PDB entry 6UPR | X-ray diffraction, 2.30 A resolution | chains A and B

Chain A:
Molecule: Septin-2
From: Homo sapiens
UniProtKB: Q15019 (SEPT2_HUMAN), isoform Q15019-2; residues 36-308 here correspond to UniProt positions 71-343 (UniProt number = residue number + 35)
Sequence (274 residues; numbered 35 to 308; the number before each row is that of its first residue):
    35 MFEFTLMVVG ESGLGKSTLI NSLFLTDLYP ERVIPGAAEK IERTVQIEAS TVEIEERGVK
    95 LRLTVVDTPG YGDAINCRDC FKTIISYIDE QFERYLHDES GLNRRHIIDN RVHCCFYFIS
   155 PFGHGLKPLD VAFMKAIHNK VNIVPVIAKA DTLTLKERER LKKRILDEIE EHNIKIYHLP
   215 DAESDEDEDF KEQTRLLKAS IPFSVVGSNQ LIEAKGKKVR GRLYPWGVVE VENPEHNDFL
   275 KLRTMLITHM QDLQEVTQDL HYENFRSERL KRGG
Disordered / not traced: 35, 90-93, 307-308
Sequence notes: initiating methionine (35)
Cystine bridges: Cys111-Cys114
Residues lining bound ligands:
  - GDP (guanosine-5'-diphosphate): Glu45, Ser46, Gly47, Leu48, Gly49, Lys50, Ser51, Thr52, Arg66, Lys183, Asp185, Val239, Val240, Gly241, Arg256, Tyr258
  - GTP (guanosine-5'-triphosphate): His158, Thr186, Glu191
Reported in the primary citation:
  - binding site for GDP: Arg66

Chain B:
Molecule: Septin-8
From: Homo sapiens
UniProtKB: Q92599 (SEPT8_HUMAN); residues 36-311 here = UniProt positions 36-311
Sequence (292 residues; row label = number of the first residue in the row):
    20 MGSSHHHHHH SQDPNSSKSV TQGFSFNILC VGETGIGKST LMNTLFNTTF ETEEASHHEA
    80 CVRLRPQTYD LQESNVQLKL TIVDAVGFGD QINKDESYRP IVDYIDAQFE NYLQEELKIR
   140 RSLFDYHDTR IHVCLYFITP TGHSLKSLDL VTMKKLDSKV NIIPIIAKAD TISKSELHKF
   200 KIKIMGELVS NGVQIYQFPT DDEAVAEINA VMNAHLPFAV VGSTEEVKVG NKLVRARQYP
   260 WGVVQVENEN HCDFVKLREM LIRVNMEDLR EQTHSRHYEL YRRCKLEEMG FQ
Disordered / not traced: 20-41
Sequence notes: initiating methionine (20); expression tag (21-35)
Metal / ion sites: Mg2+: Ser58 (together with GTP)
Residues lining bound ligands:
  - GDP (guanosine-5'-diphosphate): Thr160, Gly161, His162, Thr190, Glu195
  - GTP (guanosine-5'-triphosphate): Glu52, Thr53, Gly54, Ile55, Gly56, Lys57, Ser58, Thr59, Glu72, Glu73, Ala74, Asp103, Lys187, Asp189, Val239, Val240, Gly241, Arg256, Tyr258
Swiss-Prot annotation at these positions:
  - region: Gly51 to Ser58 (G1 motif), Asp103 to Gly106 (G3 motif), Ala186 to Asp189 (G4 motif)
  - binding site (GTP): Gly51 to Ser58, Gly106, Lys187 to Glu195, Gly241, Arg256
Reported in the primary citation:
  - binding site for GTP: Thr53

How chain A and chain B interact:
Residue-residue contacts - 84 pairs, chain A then chain B:
  Glu45(A) - Lys165(B)  salt bridge
  Ser46(A) - His162(B)
  Gly47(A) - Thr160(B)
  Gly47(A) - His162(B)
  Gly70(A) - Glu206(B)
  Ala71(A) - Leu164(B)
  Ala71(A) - Lys165(B)
  Ala71(A) - Leu169(B)  hydrophobic
  Ala71(A) - Glu206(B)  hydrogen bond (backbone-side chain)
  Ala72(A) - Leu169(B)
  Ala72(A) - Asn210(B)
  Lys74(A) - Ser163(B)
  Lys74(A) - Leu164(B)
  Lys74(A) - Ser166(B)
  Ile75(A) - Ser166(B)
  Ile75(A) - Val170(B)  hydrophobic
  Asp107(A) - Ser166(B)  hydrogen bond (backbone-side chain)
  Ala108(A) - Lys113(B)
  Ala108(A) - Ser166(B)
  Ile109(A) - Ile111(B)
  Ile109(A) - Lys113(B)  hydrogen bond (backbone-side chain)
  Ile109(A) - Asp114(B)
  Ile109(A) - Ser166(B)
  Ile109(A) - Leu167(B)
  Ile109(A) - Val170(B)  hydrophobic
  Asn110(A) - Asn112(B)  hydrogen bond
  Asn110(A) - Asp114(B)
  Cys111(A) - Ile111(B)  hydrogen bond (side chain-backbone)
  Phe156(A) - Thr53(B)
  Phe156(A) - Gly54(B)
  Phe156(A) - Ile55(B)
  Phe156(A) - Pro159(B)  hydrophobic
  Phe156(A) - Lys187(B)  hydrogen bond (backbone-side chain)
  Phe156(A) - Thr190(B)
  Gly157(A) - Thr53(B)
  Gly157(A) - His76(B)
  His158(A) - Thr53(B)
  His158(A) - Gly54(B)
  His158(A) - Glu73(B)  salt bridge
  His158(A) - Ala74(B)
  His158(A) - His76(B)  hydrogen bond (backbone-side chain)
  Gly159(A) - His76(B)
  Leu160(A) - His76(B)
  Lys161(A) - Glu52(B)  salt bridge
  Lys161(A) - His76(B)
  Lys161(A) - Gly108(B)
  Pro162(A) - His76(B)
  Pro162(A) - His77(B)
  Pro162(A) - Asp109(B)
  Pro162(A) - Ile111(B)
  Leu163(A) - Ile111(B)
  Lys183(A) - Pro159(B)  hydrogen bond (side chain-backbone)
  Lys183(A) - Thr160(B)  hydrogen bond (side chain-backbone)
  Asp185(A) - Tyr258(B)
  Asp185(A) - Trp260(B)
  Thr186(A) - Thr190(B)
  Thr186(A) - Arg256(B)  hydrogen bond (backbone-side chain)
  Thr186(A) - Tyr258(B)  hydrogen bond (backbone-side chain)
  Leu187(A) - Tyr258(B)
  Thr188(A) - Arg256(B)
  Thr188(A) - Gln257(B)
  Thr188(A) - Tyr258(B)
  Leu189(A) - Pro259(B)  hydrophobic
  Glu191(A) - Arg256(B)  salt bridge
  Arg198(A) - Glu73(B)  salt bridge
  Arg256(A) - Thr190(B)  hydrogen bond (side chain-backbone)
  Arg256(A) - Ser192(B)
  Arg256(A) - Glu195(B)  salt bridge
  Leu257(A) - Ser192(B)
  Tyr258(A) - Asp189(B)
  Tyr258(A) - Thr190(B)  hydrogen bond (side chain-backbone)
  Tyr258(A) - Ile191(B)
  Tyr258(A) - Ser192(B)
  Pro259(A) - His270(B)
  Trp260(A) - Asp189(B)
  Trp260(A) - Trp260(B)
  Trp260(A) - Gly261(B)
  Trp260(A) - Val262(B)
  Trp260(A) - Val263(B)
  Trp260(A) - His270(B)
  Gly261(A) - Trp260(B)
  Val262(A) - Trp260(B)
  Val263(A) - Trp260(B)
  His270(A) - Trp260(B)
Also at the interface, not in a pair above, chain A (46 interface residues in all): Arg66, Ile68, Pro69, Arg112, Pro155, Ala166, His206, Glu269
Also at the interface, not in a pair above, chain B (42 interface residues in all): Asn269
Interface features reported in the paper:
  - pairs named by the authors: Arg198(A)-Glu73(B) (salt bridge)
  - interface residues, chain A: Ala71(A), Lys183(A)
  - interface residues, chain B: His76(B), Lys113(B)

In short:
46 residues of chain A and 42 residues of chain B are in contact, with 13 hydrogen bonds and 6 salt bridges.
Polar pairs include Glu45(A)-Lys165(B), His158(A)-Glu73(B) and Lys161(A)-Glu52(B). The authors report a salt
bridge between Arg198(A) and Glu73(B). From the paper: a binding site for GDP at Arg66(A); a binding site for
GTP at Thr53(B).
Here chain A is Septin-2 and chain B is Septin-8, both from Homo sapiens. Entry 6UPR (Crystal Structure of
GTPase Domain of Human Septin 2 / Septin 8 Heterocomplex) was determined by X-ray diffraction, deposited
together with 6UPA, 6UPQ and 6UQQ.
